PDB entry 2OHR | X-ray diffraction, 2.25 A resolution | chain A

== Chain A ==
Name: Beta-secretase 1
From: Homo sapiens
Notes: EC 3.4.23.46; fragment: protease domain
Reference sequence: P56817 (BACE1_HUMAN); residues -16 to 385 here correspond to UniProt positions 45-446 (UniProt number = residue number + 61)
Sequence (402 residues; row label = number of the first residue in the row; numbers below 1 keep their minus sign (Arg-16 is residue -16)):
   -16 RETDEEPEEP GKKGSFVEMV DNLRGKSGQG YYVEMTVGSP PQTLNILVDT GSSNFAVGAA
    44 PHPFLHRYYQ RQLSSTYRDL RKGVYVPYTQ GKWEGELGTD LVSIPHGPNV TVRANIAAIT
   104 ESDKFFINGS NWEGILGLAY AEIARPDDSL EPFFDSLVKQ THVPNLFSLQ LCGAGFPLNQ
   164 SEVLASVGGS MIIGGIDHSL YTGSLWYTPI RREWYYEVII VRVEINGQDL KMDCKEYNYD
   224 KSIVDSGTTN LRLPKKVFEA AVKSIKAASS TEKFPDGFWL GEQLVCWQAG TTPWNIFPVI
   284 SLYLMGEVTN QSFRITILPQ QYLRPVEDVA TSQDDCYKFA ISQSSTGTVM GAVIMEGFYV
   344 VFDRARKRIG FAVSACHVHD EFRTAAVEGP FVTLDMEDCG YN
Disordered / not traced: -16 to -2, 158-167
Differences from the reference sequence: engineered mutation Lys-5 (Arg56 in P56817), Lys-4 (Arg57 in P56817)
UniProt features mapped onto this chain:
  - active site: Asp32, Asp228
  - modified residue (N6-acetyllysine): Lys65, Lys214, Lys218, Lys224, Lys238, Lys239, Lys246
  - glycosylation (N-linked (GlcNAc...) asparagine): Asn92, Asn111, Asn162, Asn293
Cystine bridges: Cys155-Cys359, Cys217-Cys382, Cys269-Cys319
Residues lining bound ligands: 8IP (n~3~-(3-pyridin-3-ylbenzyl)pyridine-2,3-diamine): Gly11, Gln12, Gly13, Leu30, Asp32, Gly34, Tyr71, Phe108, Ile110, Trp115, Ile118, Asp228, Gly230, Thr231, Thr232

== Summary ==
Ligands of chain A: compound 8IP. Curated annotation (UniProt) lists active-site residues Asp32 and Asp228.
Chain A is Beta-secretase 1 (Homo sapiens); the structure, X-ray crystal structure of beta secretase complexed
with compound 6a, was determined by X-ray diffraction, deposited together with 2OHP, 2OHQ, 2OHS, 2OHT and
2OHU.
